Entry 4LRX (X-ray diffraction, 3.25 A resolution); this record covers chains C and D of the 4 polymer chains in the assembly.

[Chain C (and D)]
Molecule: PTS-dependent dihydroxyacetone kinase operon regulatory protein
From: Escherichia coli
Notes: chain D of this document is another copy of the same molecule, construct and numbering; everything in this record applies to it too
Reference sequence: P76016 (DHAR_ECOLI); numbering as in UniProt (aligned over 1-318)
Amino-acid sequence (318 residues; numbered 1 to 318; the number before each row is that of its first residue):
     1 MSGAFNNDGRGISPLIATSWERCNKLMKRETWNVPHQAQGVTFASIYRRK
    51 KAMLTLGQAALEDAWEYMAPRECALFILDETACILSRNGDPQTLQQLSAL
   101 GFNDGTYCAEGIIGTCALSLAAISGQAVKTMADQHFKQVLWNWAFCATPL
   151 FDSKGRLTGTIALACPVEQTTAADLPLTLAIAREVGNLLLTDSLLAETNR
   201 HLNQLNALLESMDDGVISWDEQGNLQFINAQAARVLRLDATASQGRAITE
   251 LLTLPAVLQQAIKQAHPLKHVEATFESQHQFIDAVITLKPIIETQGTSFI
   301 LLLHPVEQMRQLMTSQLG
Disordered / not traced: 1-11, 307-318

[Chain C / chain D interface]
Residue-residue contacts (90; chain C residue first):
  Ala59(C) - Arg183(D)
  Ala60(C) - Arg183(D)
  Asp63(C) - Leu179(D)
  Asp63(C) - Arg183(D)  salt bridge
  Ala64(C) - Pro176(D)
  Tyr67(C) - Gln126(D)  hydrogen bond
  Tyr67(C) - Ala127(D)
  Tyr67(C) - Leu175(D)  hydrophobic
  Tyr67(C) - Pro176(D)
  Tyr67(C) - Leu179(D)  hydrophobic
  Met68(C) - Ala172(D)
  Met68(C) - Ala173(D)  hydrophobic
  Met68(C) - Pro176(D)  hydrophobic
  Arg71(C) - Ala172(D)
  Gln126(C) - Tyr67(D)
  Ala127(C) - Tyr67(D)
  Thr171(C) - Thr171(D)
  Thr171(C) - Ala173(D)
  Ala172(C) - Met68(D)
  Ala173(C) - Met68(D)  hydrophobic
  Ala173(C) - Thr171(D)
  Ala173(C) - Ala173(D)  hydrophobic
  Ala173(C) - Asp174(D)
  Asp174(C) - Ala173(D)
  Leu175(C) - Tyr67(D)  hydrophobic
  Pro176(C) - Ala64(D)
  Pro176(C) - Tyr67(D)
  Pro176(C) - Met68(D)  hydrophobic
  Pro176(C) - Leu177(D)
  Leu177(C) - Pro176(D)
  Leu177(C) - Leu177(D)
  Leu179(C) - Asp63(D)
  Leu179(C) - Tyr67(D)  hydrophobic
  Ala180(C) - Ala180(D)
  Ala180(C) - Ile181(D)  hydrophobic
  Ile181(C) - Ala180(D)  hydrophobic
  Arg183(C) - Ala59(D)
  Arg183(C) - Ala60(D)
  Arg183(C) - Asp63(D)  salt bridge
  Arg183(C) - Glu184(D)  salt bridge
  Glu184(C) - Arg183(D)  salt bridge
  Glu184(C) - Glu184(D)
  Glu184(C) - Asn187(D)  hydrogen bond
  Asn187(C) - Glu184(D)  hydrogen bond
  Asn187(C) - Leu188(D)
  Leu188(C) - Asn187(D)
  Leu188(C) - Leu188(D)  hydrophobic
  Thr191(C) - Thr191(D)  hydrogen bond
  Leu195(C) - Leu195(D)  hydrophobic
  Thr198(C) - Thr198(D)  hydrogen bond
  Thr198(C) - Asn199(D)
  Thr198(C) - Leu202(D)
  Asn199(C) - Thr198(D)
  Arg200(C) - Glu293(D)  salt bridge
  Arg200(C) - Gln295(D)  hydrogen bond
  His201(C) - Leu202(D)
  Leu202(C) - His201(D)
  Leu202(C) - Leu202(D)
  Leu202(C) - Leu205(D)  hydrophobic
  Leu205(C) - Leu202(D)
  Leu205(C) - Leu205(D)
  Leu205(C) - Asn206(D)
  Leu205(C) - Leu209(D)  hydrophobic
  Leu205(C) - Phe227(D)  hydrophobic
  Asn206(C) - Leu205(D)
  Ala207(C) - Ile291(D)
  Leu208(C) - Leu209(D)  hydrophobic
  Leu208(C) - Ser218(D)
  Leu208(C) - Phe227(D)  hydrophobic
  Leu209(C) - Leu205(D)  hydrophobic
  Leu209(C) - Leu209(D)  hydrophobic
  Leu209(C) - Met212(D)  hydrophobic
  Ser211(C) - Lys289(D)
  Ser211(C) - Ile291(D)
  Ser211(C) - Ile300(D)
  Met212(C) - Leu209(D)  hydrophobic
  Met212(C) - Met212(D)  hydrophobic
  Asp213(C) - Lys289(D)  salt bridge
  Ser218(C) - Leu208(D)
  Gln226(C) - Gln204(D)  hydrogen bond
  Phe227(C) - Leu208(D)  hydrophobic
  Lys289(C) - Ser211(D)  hydrogen bond (side chain-backbone)
  Lys289(C) - Met212(D)  hydrogen bond (side chain-backbone)
  Lys289(C) - Asp213(D)  salt bridge
  Ile291(C) - Ala207(D)
  Ile291(C) - Leu208(D)  hydrophobic
  Ile291(C) - Ser211(D)
  Ile300(C) - Leu208(D)
  Ile300(C) - Ser211(D)
  Leu302(C) - Met212(D)  hydrophobic
Also at the interface, not in a pair above, chain C (50 interface residues in all): Asp192, Leu194, Gln204, Thr287, His304
Also at the interface, not in a pair above, chain D (53 interface residues in all): Arg71, Leu194, Arg200, Val216, Gln226, His270, Thr287, Leu302, His304

[Summary]
Chain C and chain D form an interface of 50 and 53 residues respectively, with 9 hydrogen bonds and 7 salt
bridges. Polar pairs include Asp63(C)-Arg183(D), Arg183(C)-Glu184(D) and Arg200(C)-Glu293(D).
Both chains are PTS-dependent dihydroxyacetone kinase operon regulatory protein (Escherichia coli). Entry 4LRX
(Crystal Structure of the E.coli DhaR(N)-DhaK complex) was determined by X-ray diffraction, deposited together
with 4LRY and 4LRZ.
